7AQO - chains G and I of the 12 polymer chains in the assembly; structure by electron microscopy, 4.50 A resolution (low resolution: residue-level contacts below are approximate; hydrogen-bond / salt-bridge calls are withheld).

== Chain G ==
Name: THO complex subunit 2
From: Saccharomyces cerevisiae S288C
Reference sequence: A0A6A5Q535 (A0A6A5Q535_YEASX); residue numbers follow UniProt; this construct covers 1-1597
Amino-acid sequence (1601 residues; numbered -3 to 1597; the number before each row is that of its first residue; numbers below 1 keep their minus sign (Gly-3 is residue -3)):
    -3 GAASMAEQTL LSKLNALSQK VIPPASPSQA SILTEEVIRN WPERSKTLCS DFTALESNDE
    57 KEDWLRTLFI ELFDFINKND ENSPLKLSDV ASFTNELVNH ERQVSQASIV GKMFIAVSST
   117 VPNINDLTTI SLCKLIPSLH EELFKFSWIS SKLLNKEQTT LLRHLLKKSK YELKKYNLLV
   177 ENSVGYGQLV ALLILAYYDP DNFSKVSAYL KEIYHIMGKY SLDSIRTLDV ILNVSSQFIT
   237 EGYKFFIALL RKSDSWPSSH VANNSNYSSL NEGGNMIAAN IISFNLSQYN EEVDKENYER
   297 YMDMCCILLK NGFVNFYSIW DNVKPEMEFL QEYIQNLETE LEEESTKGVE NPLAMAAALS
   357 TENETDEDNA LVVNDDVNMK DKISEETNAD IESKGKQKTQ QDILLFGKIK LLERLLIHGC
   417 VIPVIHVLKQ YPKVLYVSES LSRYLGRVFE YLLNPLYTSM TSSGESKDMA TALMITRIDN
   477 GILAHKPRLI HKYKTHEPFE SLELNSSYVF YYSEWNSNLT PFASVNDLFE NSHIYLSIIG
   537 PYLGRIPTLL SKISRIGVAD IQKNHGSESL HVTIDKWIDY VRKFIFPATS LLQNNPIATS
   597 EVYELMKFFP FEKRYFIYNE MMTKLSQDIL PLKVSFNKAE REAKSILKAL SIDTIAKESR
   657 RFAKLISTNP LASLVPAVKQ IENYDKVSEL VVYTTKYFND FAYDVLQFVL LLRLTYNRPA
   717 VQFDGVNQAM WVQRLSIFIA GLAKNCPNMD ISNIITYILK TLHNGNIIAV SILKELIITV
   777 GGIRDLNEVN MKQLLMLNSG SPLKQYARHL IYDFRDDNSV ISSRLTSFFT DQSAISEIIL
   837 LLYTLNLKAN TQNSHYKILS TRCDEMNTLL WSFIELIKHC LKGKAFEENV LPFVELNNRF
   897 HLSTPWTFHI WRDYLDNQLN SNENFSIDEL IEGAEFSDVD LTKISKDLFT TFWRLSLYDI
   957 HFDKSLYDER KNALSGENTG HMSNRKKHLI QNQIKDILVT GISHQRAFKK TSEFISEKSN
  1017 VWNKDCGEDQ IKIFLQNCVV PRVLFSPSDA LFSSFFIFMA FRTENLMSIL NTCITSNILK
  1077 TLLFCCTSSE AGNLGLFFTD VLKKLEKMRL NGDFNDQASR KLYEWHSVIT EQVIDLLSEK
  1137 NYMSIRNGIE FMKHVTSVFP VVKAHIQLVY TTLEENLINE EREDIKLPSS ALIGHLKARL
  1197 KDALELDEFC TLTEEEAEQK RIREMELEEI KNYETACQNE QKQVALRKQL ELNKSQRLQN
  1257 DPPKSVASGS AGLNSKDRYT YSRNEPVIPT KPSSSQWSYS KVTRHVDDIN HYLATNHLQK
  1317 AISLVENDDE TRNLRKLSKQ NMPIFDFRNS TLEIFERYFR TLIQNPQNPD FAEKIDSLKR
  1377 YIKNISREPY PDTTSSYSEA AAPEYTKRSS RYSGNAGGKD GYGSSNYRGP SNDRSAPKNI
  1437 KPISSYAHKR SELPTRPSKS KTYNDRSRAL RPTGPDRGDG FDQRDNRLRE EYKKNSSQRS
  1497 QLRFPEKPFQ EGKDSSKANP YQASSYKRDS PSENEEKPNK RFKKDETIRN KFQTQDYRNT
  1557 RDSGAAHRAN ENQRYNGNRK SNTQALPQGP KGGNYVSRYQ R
Unresolved in the structure: -3 to 11, 73-84, 357-393, 972-982, 1019-1023, 1156-1597
Construct notes: expression tag (-3 to 0)

== Chain I ==
Name: THO complex subunit MFT1
From: Saccharomyces cerevisiae S288C
Reference sequence: P33441 (MFT1_YEAST); residues 1-392 here = UniProt positions 1-392
Amino-acid sequence (392 residues; each row starts with the number of its first residue):
     1 MPLSQKQIDQ VRTKVHYSEV DTPFNKYLDI LGKVTKLTGS IINGTLSNDD SKIEKLTEQN
    61 ISQLKESAHL RFLDLQSSID TKKVADENWE TCQQETLAKL ENLKDKLPDI KSIHSKLLLR
   121 IGKLQGLYDS VQVINREVEG LSEGRTSLVV TRAEWEKELG TDLVKFLIEK NYLKLVDPGL
   181 KKDSSEERYR IYDDFSKGPK ELESINASMK SDIENVRQEV SSYKEKWLRD AEIFGKITSI
   241 FKEELLKRDG LLNEAEGDNI DEDYESDEDE ERKERFKRQR SMVEVNTIEN VDEKEESDHE
   301 YDDQEDEENE EEDDMEVDVE DIKEDNEVDG ESSQQEDNSR QGNNEETDKE TGVIEEPDAV
   361 NDAEEADSDH SSRKLGGTTS DFSASSSVEE VK
Unresolved in the structure: 1, 170-190, 250-392
Swiss-Prot annotation at these positions:
  - modified residue: Ser266 (Phosphoserine)

== Interface between chain G and chain I ==
Contacting residue pairs - 15 pairs, chain G then chain I:
  Lys16(G) - Leu46(I)
  Phe140(G) - Gln10(I)
  Phe140(G) - Lys14(I)
  Lys141(G) - Tyr17(I)
  Gln154(G) - Gln7(I)
  Gln154(G) - Gln10(I)
  Leu157(G) - Val11(I)
  Leu158(G) - Val11(I)
  Leu158(G) - Val15(I)
  Leu161(G) - Arg12(I)
  Leu161(G) - Val15(I)
  Leu162(G) - Val15(I)
  Leu162(G) - Ser18(I)
  Lys166(G) - Val15(I)
  Lys166(G) - Ser18(I)
Also at the interface, not in a pair above, chain G (11 interface residues in all): Phe142, Ser165
Also at the interface, not in a pair above, chain I (11 interface residues in all): Ile8, Gly44

== Summary ==
The chain G/chain I interface involves 11 residues from each chain.
Here chain G is THO complex subunit 2 and chain I is THO complex subunit MFT1, both from Saccharomyces
cerevisiae S288C. Entry 7AQO (yeast THO-Sub2 complex dimer) was determined by electron microscopy (same
publication as 7APX).
